PDB entry 8UXY | electron microscopy, 3.30 A resolution | chains X and A of the 5 polymer chains in the assembly

[Chain X]
Molecule: GNAS complex locus
Source organism: Homo sapiens
UniProt: A0A804HIH4 (A0A804HIH4_HUMAN); residues 204-394 here correspond to UniProt positions 95-285 (UniProt number = residue number - 109)
Amino-acid sequence (261 residues; numbered -7 to 394; 141 numbers in that range are skipped by the numbering (no residue carries them; nothing is unmodelled there); the number before each row is that of its first residue; numbers below 1 keep their minus sign (Gly-7 is residue -7)):
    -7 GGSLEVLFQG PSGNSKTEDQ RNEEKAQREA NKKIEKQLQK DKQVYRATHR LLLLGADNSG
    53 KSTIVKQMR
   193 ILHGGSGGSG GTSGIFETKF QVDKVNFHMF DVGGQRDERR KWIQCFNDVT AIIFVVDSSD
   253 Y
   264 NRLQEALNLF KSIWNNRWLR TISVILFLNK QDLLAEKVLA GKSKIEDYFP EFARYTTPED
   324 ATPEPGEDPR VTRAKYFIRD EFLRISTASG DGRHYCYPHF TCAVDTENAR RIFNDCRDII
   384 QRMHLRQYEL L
Unresolved in the structure: -7 to 13, 193-205, 322-327
Sequence notes: expression tag (-7 to 61, 193-203); conflict Asp249 (Ala140 in A0A804HIH4), Asp252 (Ser143 in A0A804HIH4), Ala372 (Ile263 in A0A804HIH4), Ile375 (Val266 in A0A804HIH4)

[Chain A]
Molecule: consOR1
Source organism: synthetic construct
Amino-acid sequence (321 residues; row label = number of the first residue in the row; numbers below 1 keep their minus sign (Asp-10 is residue -10)):
   -10 DYKDDDDASI DMEGENQSSV SEFLLLGLSS QPEQQNLLFA LFLSMYLVTV LGNLLIILAI
    50 SSDSHLHTPM YFFLSNLSFT DICFSSVTVP KMLVNIQTQS KSISYAGCLT QMYFFIAFGN
   110 LDSFLLAVMA YDRYVAICHP LHYTTIMSPR LCVLLVALSW VLSNLHALLH TLLMARLSFC
   170 ASNEIPHFFC DLSPLLKLSC SDTHVNELVI FTEGLLVIVT PFLCILVSYV RIVSTVLKIP
   230 SAKGKWKAFS TCGSHLTVVS LFYGTIIGVY FQPLSTYSVK DTVATVMYTV VTPMLNPFIY
   290 SLRNKDMKGA LRKLLSRRKS S
Unresolved in the structure: -10 to 9, 304-310
Cystine bridges: Cys97-Cys179, Cys169-Cys189
Ligand contacts: L-menthol (XUQ; (1R,2S,5R)-5-methyl-2-(propan-2-yl)cyclohexan-1-ol): Phe104, Ile105, Gly108, Asn109, His155, His159, Leu181, Ile199, Gly203, Ile207, Tyr259
What the authors report for this chain:
  - binding site for L-menthol: Asn109
  - mutagenesis - D180A: decreased signaling in response to L-menthol
  - contacts within the chain: Asp180-Tyr259

[Chain X / chain A interface]
Residue-residue contacts - 22 pairs, chain X then chain A:
  Phe376(X) with Leu130(A), hydrophobic
  Arg380(X) with Pro129(A)
  Ile383(X) with Pro129(A), hydrophobic; Leu130(A), hydrophobic
  Gln384(X) with Pro129(A)
  His387(X) with Ala125(A), hydrogen bond (side chain-backbone); Pro129(A)
  Leu388(X) with Ile228(A), hydrophobic
  Tyr391(X) with Met59(A), hydrophobic; Asp121(A), hydrogen bond; Arg122(A); Ala125(A)
  Glu392(X) with Lys236(A); Thr240(A); Asn293(A), hydrogen bond; Lys294(A)
  Leu393(X) with Ile126(A), hydrophobic; Ile221(A), hydrophobic; Val225(A), hydrophobic; Gly233(A); Ala237(A)
  Leu394(X) with Lys236(A)
Interface residues without a listed pair, chain X (15 interface residues in all): Gln35, His41, Val217, Arg385, Gln390
Interface residues without a listed pair, chain A (22 interface residues in all): Cys127, Tyr132, Thr133, Ser230, Cys241, Arg292

[In short]
15 residues of chain X face 22 of chain A across their interface; the contacts include 3 hydrogen bonds. Polar
pairs include His387(X)-Ala125(A), Tyr391(X)-Asp121(A) and Glu392(X)-Asn293(A). Ligands of chain A: L-menthol.
The paper reports a binding site for L-menthol at Asn109(A); D180A of chain A reduces signaling in response to
L-menthol.
Here chain X is GNAS complex locus (Homo sapiens) and chain A is consOR1 (synthetic construct). Entry 8UXY
(Consensus olfactory receptor consOR1 bound to L-menthol and in complex with mini-Gs trimeric protein) was
determined by electron microscopy (same publication as 8UXV and 8UY0).
